6Y2A - chains A and B of the 3 polymer chains in the assembly; structure by X-ray diffraction, 1.25 A resolution.

# Chain A
Name: MHC class I antigen
From: Homo sapiens
UniProt: A3F718 (A3F718_HUMAN); residues 1-276 here correspond to UniProt positions 11-286 (UniProt number = residue number + 10)
Chain sequence (276 residues; each row starts with the number of its first residue):
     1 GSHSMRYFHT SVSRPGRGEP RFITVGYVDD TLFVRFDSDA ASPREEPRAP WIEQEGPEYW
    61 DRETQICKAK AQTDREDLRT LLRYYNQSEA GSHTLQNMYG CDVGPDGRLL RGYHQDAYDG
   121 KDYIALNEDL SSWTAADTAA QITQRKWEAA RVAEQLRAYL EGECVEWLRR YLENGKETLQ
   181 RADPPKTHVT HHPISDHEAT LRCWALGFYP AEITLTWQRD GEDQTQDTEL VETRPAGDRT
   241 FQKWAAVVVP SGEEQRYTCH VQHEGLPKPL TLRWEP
Disulfides: Cys101-Cys164, Cys203-Cys259

# Chain B
Name: Beta-2-microglobulin
From: Homo sapiens
UniProt: P61769 (B2MG_HUMAN); residues 1-99 here correspond to UniProt positions 21-119 (UniProt number = residue number + 20)
Chain sequence (100 residues; row label = number of the first residue in the row; numbering starts at 0):
     0 MIQRTPKIQV YSRHPAENGK SNFLNCYVSG FHPSDIEVDL LKNGERIEKV EHSDLSFSKD
    60 WSFYLLYYTE FTPTEKDEYA CRVNHVTLSQ PKIVKWDRDM
Construct notes: initiating methionine (0)
Disulfides: Cys25-Cys80
Curated features (UniProtKB/Swiss-Prot):
  - modified residue: Gln2 (Pyrrolidone carboxylic acid)
  - glycosylation: Ile1 (N-linked (Glc) (glycation) isoleucine), Lys19 (N-linked (Glc) (glycation) lysine), Lys41 (N-linked (Glc) (glycation) lysine), Lys48 (N-linked (Glc) (glycation) lysine), Lys58 (N-linked (Glc) (glycation) lysine), Lys91 (N-linked (Glc) (glycation) lysine), Lys94 (N-linked (Glc) (glycation) lysine)

# Interface between chain A and chain B
Contacting residue pairs (58):
  Phe8(A) - Ser55(B)
  Phe8(A) - Phe56(B)
  His9(A) - Phe56(B)
  Thr10(A) - Leu54(B)
  Thr10(A) - Phe56(B)
  Thr10(A) - Phe62(B)
  Val12(A) - Ser33(B)
  Ile23(A) - Leu54(B)
  Val25(A) - Asp53(B)
  Val25(A) - Ser55(B)
  Tyr27(A) - Ser55(B)
  Tyr27(A) - Tyr63(B)  hydrogen bond
  Arg35(A) - Asp53(B)  salt bridge
  Ser92(A) - Met0(B)
  His93(A) - Met0(B)
  Thr94(A) - His31(B)
  Thr94(A) - Phe62(B)
  Gln96(A) - Phe56(B)
  Gln96(A) - Trp60(B)  hydrogen bond (side chain-backbone)
  Gln96(A) - Phe62(B)
  Asn97(A) - Phe56(B)
  Gln115(A) - Trp60(B)
  Asp116(A) - Trp60(B)
  Ala117(A) - Trp60(B)  hydrophobic
  Asp119(A) - Met0(B)
  Asp119(A) - Ile1(B)
  Asp119(A) - His31(B)  hydrogen bond (backbone-side chain)
  Gly120(A) - Ile1(B)
  Gly120(A) - His31(B)
  Lys121(A) - Ile1(B)
  Asp122(A) - Trp60(B)  hydrogen bond
  His192(A) - Asp98(B)  salt bridge
  Arg202(A) - Asp98(B)  hydrogen bond (side chain-backbone)
  Arg202(A) - Met99(B)
  Trp204(A) - Asp98(B)
  Trp204(A) - Met99(B)
  Val231(A) - Gln8(B)
  Glu232(A) - Lys6(B)
  Glu232(A) - Gln8(B)  hydrogen bond (backbone-side chain)
  Glu232(A) - Tyr26(B)  hydrogen bond
  Glu232(A) - Ser28(B)  hydrogen bond
  Thr233(A) - Tyr26(B)
  Arg234(A) - Gln8(B)  hydrogen bond
  Arg234(A) - Tyr10(B)
  Arg234(A) - Tyr26(B)
  Arg234(A) - Met99(B)  hydrogen bond (side chain-backbone)
  Pro235(A) - Tyr10(B)  hydrogen bond (backbone-side chain)
  Pro235(A) - Asn24(B)
  Pro235(A) - Tyr26(B)
  Pro235(A) - Leu65(B)  hydrophobic
  Ala236(A) - Arg12(B)  hydrogen bond (backbone-side chain)
  Ala236(A) - Asn24(B)  hydrogen bond (backbone-side chain)
  Gly237(A) - Arg12(B)  hydrogen bond (backbone-side chain)
  Asp238(A) - Arg12(B)
  Gln242(A) - Tyr10(B)
  Gln242(A) - Ser11(B)  hydrogen bond (side chain-backbone)
  Gln242(A) - Arg12(B)  hydrogen bond (side chain-backbone)
  Trp244(A) - Met99(B)  hydrogen bond (side chain-backbone)
Also at the interface, not in a pair above, chain A (35 interface residues in all): Met98, Leu206
Also at the interface, not in a pair above, chain B (25 interface residues in all): His13, Pro14, Asp34

# In short
Chain A and chain B form an interface of 35 and 25 residues respectively; the contacts include 17 hydrogen
bonds and 2 salt bridges. Among the polar pairs are Arg35(A)-Asp53(B), His192(A)-Asp98(B) and
Tyr27(A)-Tyr63(B).
Here chain A is MHC class I antigen and chain B is Beta-2-microglobulin, both from Homo sapiens. Entry 6Y2A
(Crystal structure of HLA-B2705 complexed with the nona-peptide mQ) was determined by X-ray diffraction.
